PDB entry 8XO4 | X-ray diffraction, 2.36 A resolution | chains B and E of the 6 polymer chains in the assembly

# Chain B
Protein: Measles virus fusion inhibitor M1EK
Sequence (37 residues; row label = number of the first residue in the row):
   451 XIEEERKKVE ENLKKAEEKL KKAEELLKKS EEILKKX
Modified / non-standard residues: ACE (acetyl group) at position 451; NH2 (amino group) at position 487

# Chain E
Protein: Fusion glycoprotein F1
Reference sequence: P69353 (FUS_MEASE); residues 143-184 here = UniProt positions 143-184
Sequence (44 residues; row label = number of the first residue in the row):
   142 XNSQAIDNLR ASLETTNQAI EAIRQAGQEM ILAVQGVQDY INNX
Construct notes: acetylation (142); amidation (185)
Modified / non-standard residues: ACE (acetyl group) at position 142; NH2 (amino group) at position 185

# Chain B / chain E interface
Contacting residue pairs (26; chain B residue first):
  Ile-452(B) / Ile-182(E)  hydrophobic
  Glu-455(B) / Gln-179(E)  hydrogen bond
  Arg-456(B) / Gln-179(E)
  Arg-456(B) / Asn-183(E)  hydrogen bond
  Val-459(B) / Gln-179(E)
  Glu-460(B) / Gln-176(E)
  Glu-460(B) / Gln-179(E)
  Glu-460(B) / Asn-183(E)  hydrogen bond
  Leu-463(B) / Val-175(E)  hydrophobic
  Leu-463(B) / Gln-176(E)
  Ala-466(B) / Ile-172(E)  hydrophobic
  Glu-467(B) / Gln-169(E)
  Glu-467(B) / Ile-172(E)
  Leu-470(B) / Arg-165(E)  hydrogen bond (backbone-side chain)
  Leu-470(B) / Gly-168(E)
  Leu-470(B) / Gln-169(E)
  Leu-470(B) / Ile-172(E)  hydrophobic
  Glu-474(B) / Glu-162(E)
  Glu-474(B) / Arg-165(E)  salt bridge
  Leu-477(B) / Asn-158(E)
  Leu-477(B) / Glu-162(E)
  Ser-480(B) / Asn-158(E)  hydrogen bond
  Glu-481(B) / Glu-155(E)
  Glu-481(B) / Asn-158(E)  hydrogen bond
  Leu-484(B) / Arg-151(E)  hydrogen bond (backbone-side chain)
  Leu-484(B) / Glu-155(E)
Also at the interface, not in a pair above, chain B (17 interface residues in all): Ala-473, Lys-485, Lys-486
Also at the interface, not in a pair above, chain E (15 interface residues in all): Leu-154, Ile-161

# In short
17 residues of chain B and 15 residues of chain E are in contact, with 7 hydrogen bonds and 1 salt bridge.
Among the polar pairs are Glu-474(B)/Arg-165(E), Glu-455(B)/Gln-179(E) and Arg-456(B)/Asn-183(E).
Chain B is Measles virus fusion inhibitor M1EK and chain E is Fusion glycoprotein F1; the structure, Crystal
structure of measles virus fusion inhibitor M1EK complexed with F protein HR1 (HR1-42) (P21 space ..., was
determined by X-ray diffraction (same publication as 8XNE, 8XO2, 8XO3, 8XO5, 8XO6, 8XO7 and 8XO8).
